3PUZ - chains G and A of the 5 polymer chains in the assembly; structure by X-ray diffraction, 2.90 A resolution.

# Chain G
Molecule: Maltose transporter subunit; membrane component of ABC superfamily
Organism: Escherichia coli
UniProtKB: B1XC31 (B1XC31_ECODH); residue numbers follow UniProt; this construct covers 1-296
Chain sequence (296 residues; each row starts with the number of its first residue):
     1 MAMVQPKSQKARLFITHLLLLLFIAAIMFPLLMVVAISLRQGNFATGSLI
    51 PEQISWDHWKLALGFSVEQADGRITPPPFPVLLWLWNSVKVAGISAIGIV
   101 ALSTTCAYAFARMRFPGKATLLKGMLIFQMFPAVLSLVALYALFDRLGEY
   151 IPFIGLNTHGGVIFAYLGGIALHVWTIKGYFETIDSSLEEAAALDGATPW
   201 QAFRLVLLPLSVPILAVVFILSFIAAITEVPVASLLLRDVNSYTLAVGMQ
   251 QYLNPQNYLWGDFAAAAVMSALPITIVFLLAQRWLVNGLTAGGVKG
Not modelled in the structure: 1, 284-296

# Chain A
Molecule: Fused maltose transport subunit, ATP-binding component of ABC superfamily; regulatory protein
Organism: Escherichia coli
UniProtKB: B1XC34 (B1XC34_ECODH); residues 1-371 here = UniProt positions 1-371
Chain sequence (381 residues; numbered 1 to 381; the number before each row is that of its first residue):
     1 MASVQLQNVTKAWGEVVVSKDINLDIHEGEFVVFVGPSGCGKSTLLRMIA
    51 GLETITSGDLFIGEKRMNDTPPAERGVGMVFQSYALYPHLSVAENMSFGL
   101 KLAGAKKEVINQRVNQVAEVLQLAHLLDRKPKALSGGQRQRVAIGRTLVA
   151 EPSVFLLDEPLSNLDAALRVQMRIEISRLHKRLGRTMIYVTHDQVEAMTL
   201 ADKIVVLDAGRVAQVGKPLELYHYPADRFVAGFIGSPKMNFLPVKVTATA
   251 IDQVQVELPMPNRQQVWLPVESRDVQVGANMSLGIRPEHLLPSDIADVIL
   301 EGEVQVVEQLGNETQIHIQIPSIRQNLVYRQNDVVLVEEGATFAIGLPPE
   351 RCHLFREDGTACRRLHKEPGVASASHHHHHH
Not modelled in the structure: 1, 372-381
Differences from the reference sequence: expression tag (372-381)
Metal / ion sites: Mg2+: S43, Q82 (together with AMP-PNP)
Small-molecule neighbours: AMP-PNP (ANP; phosphoaminophosphonic acid-adenylate ester): W13, P37, S38, G39, C40, G41, K42, S43, T44

# Interface between chain G and chain A
Residue-residue contacts - 33 pairs, chain G then chain A:
  D185(G) - S83(A)  hydrogen bond
  S187(G) - F81(A)
  S187(G) - S83(A)  hydrogen bond
  S187(G) - A85(A)
  L188(G) - A85(A)
  L188(G) - L86(A)
  L188(G) - Y87(A)
  E190(G) - R47(A)  salt bridge
  E190(G) - L52(A)
  E190(G) - F81(A)
  A191(G) - F81(A)  hydrophobic
  A191(G) - A85(A)  hydrophobic
  A191(G) - Y87(A)  hydrogen bond (backbone-side chain)
  A191(G) - R146(A)
  A192(G) - Y87(A)  hydrogen bond (backbone-side chain)
  A193(G) - A73(A)
  L194(G) - A50(A)
  L194(G) - P72(A)
  L194(G) - V77(A)  hydrophobic
  L194(G) - M79(A)  hydrophobic
  D195(G) - Y87(A)  hydrogen bond
  D195(G) - F98(A)
  D195(G) - G99(A)
  D195(G) - L102(A)
  G196(G) - A73(A)
  A197(G) - L102(A)  hydrophobic
  Q201(G) - L102(A)
  L205(G) - H89(A)  hydrogen bond (backbone-side chain)
  V206(G) - H89(A)
  V206(G) - F98(A)  hydrophobic
  P209(G) - H89(A)
  L210(G) - P88(A)  hydrophobic
  L210(G) - H89(A)
Interface residues without a listed pair, chain A (19 interface residues in all): A103

# Summary
Chain G and chain A form an interface of 16 and 19 residues respectively, with 6 hydrogen bonds and 1 salt
bridge. Polar contacts include E190(G)-R47(A), D185(G)-S83(A) and S187(G)-S83(A). Chain A binds AMP-PNP. The
Mg2+ site is built by S43(A) and Q82(A).
Here chain G is Maltose transporter subunit; membrane component of ABC superfamily and chain A is Fused
maltose transport subunit, ATP-binding component of ABC superfamily; regulatory protein, both from Escherichia
coli. Entry 3PUZ (Crystal Structure of a pre-translocation state MBP-Maltose transporter complex bound to
AMP-PNP) was determined by X-ray diffraction together with 3PUY and 3PV0 from the same study.
